Entry 6TAW (X-ray diffraction, 1.41 A resolution); this record covers chains A and B.

[Chain A]
Molecule: Genome polyprotein
Organism: Southampton virus (serotype 3)
Notes: EC 3.6.1.15, 3.4.22.66, 2.7.7.48
Reference sequence: Q04544 (POLG_SOUV3); residues 1-172 here correspond to UniProt positions 1100-1271 (UniProt number = residue number + 1099)
Amino-acid sequence (172 residues; numbered 1 to 172; the number before each row is that of its first residue):
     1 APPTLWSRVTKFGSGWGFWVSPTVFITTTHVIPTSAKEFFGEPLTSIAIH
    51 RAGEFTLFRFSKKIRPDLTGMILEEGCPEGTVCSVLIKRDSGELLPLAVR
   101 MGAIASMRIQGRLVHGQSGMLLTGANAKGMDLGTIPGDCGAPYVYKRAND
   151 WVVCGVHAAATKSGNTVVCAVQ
Swiss-Prot annotation at these positions:
  - active site (For 3CLpro activity): His30, Glu54, Cys139
Ligand contacts: N08 (N-[2-(4-fluorophenyl)ethyl]furan-2-carboxamide): Leu121, Leu122, Thr123, Gly124, Ala125
What the authors report for this chain:
  - binding site for N08: Leu122

[Chain B]
Molecule: Genome polyprotein
Organism: Southampton virus (serotype 3)
Notes: EC 3.6.1.15, 3.4.22.66, 2.7.7.48
Reference sequence: Q04544 (POLG_SOUV3); residues 3-173 here correspond to UniProt positions 1102-1272 (UniProt number = residue number + 1099)
Amino-acid sequence (171 residues; numbered 3 to 173; the number before each row is that of its first residue):
     3 PTLWSRVTKFGSGWGFWVSPTVFITTTHVIPTSAKEFFGEPLTSIAIHRA
    53 GEFTLFRFSKKIRPDLTGMILEEGCPEGTVCSVLIKRDSGELLPLAVRMG
   103 AIASMRIQGRLVHGQSGMLLTGANAKGMDLGTIPGDCGAPYVYKRANDWV
   153 VCGVHAAATKSGNTVVCAVQA
Swiss-Prot annotation at these positions:
  - active site (For 3CLpro activity): His30, Glu54, Cys139
Ligand contacts: N08 (N-[2-(4-fluorophenyl)ethyl]furan-2-carboxamide): Val82, Ala98, Arg100, Leu122

[Interface between chain A and chain B]
Contacting residue pairs (41; chain A residue first):
  Ala1(A) - Glu93(B)  hydrogen bond (backbone-side chain)
  Ala1(A) - Asp131(B)  hydrogen bond (backbone-side chain)
  Trp6(A) - Glu93(B)  hydrogen bond
  Val82(A) - Thr123(B)
  Val82(A) - Met130(B)
  Val82(A) - Leu132(B)  hydrophobic
  Cys83(A) - Met130(B)
  Ser84(A) - Met130(B)
  Glu93(A) - Gly92(B)
  Glu93(A) - Leu94(B)
  Leu94(A) - Gly92(B)  hydrogen bond (backbone-backbone)
  Leu94(A) - Glu93(B)
  Leu94(A) - Leu94(B)  hydrogen bond (backbone-backbone)
  Leu95(A) - Leu94(B)
  Leu95(A) - Pro96(B)
  Pro96(A) - Leu94(B)
  Pro96(A) - Leu95(B)
  Pro96(A) - Asp131(B)
  Leu97(A) - Pro96(B)  hydrophobic
  Ala98(A) - Leu132(B)  hydrophobic
  Arg100(A) - Gly124(B)
  Leu122(A) - Ala98(B)  hydrogen bond (backbone-backbone)
  Leu122(A) - Leu122(B)
  Thr123(A) - Ser84(B)  hydrogen bond (backbone-side chain)
  Thr123(A) - Pro96(B)
  Thr123(A) - Leu97(B)
  Thr123(A) - Ala98(B)
  Gly124(A) - Ser84(B)
  Gly124(A) - Ala98(B)
  Asp131(A) - Thr4(B)  hydrogen bond
  Asp131(A) - Leu5(B)
  Asp131(A) - Trp6(B)  hydrogen bond (backbone-side chain)
  Asp131(A) - Trp151(B)
  Leu132(A) - Ser84(B)
  Leu132(A) - Pro96(B)  hydrophobic
  Leu132(A) - Trp151(B)  hydrophobic
  Tyr145(A) - Met130(B)  hydrophobic
  Lys146(A) - Lys128(B)  hydrogen bond (side chain-backbone)
  Lys146(A) - Met130(B)
  Trp151(A) - Gly129(B)
  Trp151(A) - Met130(B)  hydrophobic
Interface residues without a listed pair, chain A (25 interface residues in all): Gly92, Ala125, Asn126, Val144, Ala148
Interface residues without a listed pair, chain B (25 interface residues in all): Val82, Leu86, Lys88, Ser91, Lys146

[Summary]
The chain A/chain B interface involves 25 residues from each chain, with 10 hydrogen bonds. Polar contacts
include Ala1(A)-Glu93(B), Ala1(A)-Asp131(B) and Trp6(A)-Glu93(B). Compound N08 is bound between chain A and
chain B. From UniProt: 3 active-site residues on chain A; 3 active-site residues on chain B. From the paper: a
binding site for N08 at Leu122(A).
Here chain A is Genome polyprotein and chain B is Genome polyprotein, both from Southampton virus (serotype
3). Entry 6TAW (3C-like protease from Southampton virus complexed with FMOPL000411a) was determined by X-ray
diffraction, deposited together with 6T1Q, 6T2I, 6T2X, 6T3G, 6T49, 6T4E and 14 further entries.
